1ZQE - chains T and A of the 3 polymer chains in the assembly; structure by X-ray diffraction, 3.70 A resolution.

[Chain T]
Molecule: 8-nt DNA strand
Sequence (8 nucleotides; row label = number of the first residue in the row):
     1 CATTAGAA

[Chain A]
Protein: Protein (DNA polymerase beta (e.c.2.7.7.7))
Source organism: Homo sapiens
UniProtKB: P06746 (DPOB_HUMAN); residues 2-335 here correspond to UniProt positions 1-334 (UniProt number = residue number - 1)
Sequence (335 residues; numbered 1 to 335; the number before each row is that of its first residue):
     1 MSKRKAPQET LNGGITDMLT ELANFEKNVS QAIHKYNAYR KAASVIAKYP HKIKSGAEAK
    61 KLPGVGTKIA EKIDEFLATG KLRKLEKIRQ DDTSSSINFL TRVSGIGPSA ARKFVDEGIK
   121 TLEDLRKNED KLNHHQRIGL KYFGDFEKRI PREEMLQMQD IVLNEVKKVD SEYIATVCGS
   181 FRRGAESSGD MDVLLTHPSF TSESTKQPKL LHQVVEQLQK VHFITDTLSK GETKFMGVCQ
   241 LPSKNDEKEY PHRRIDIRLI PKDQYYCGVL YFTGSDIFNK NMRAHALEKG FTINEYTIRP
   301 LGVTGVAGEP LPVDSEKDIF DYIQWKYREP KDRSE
Not modelled in the structure: 1-8
Metal / ion sites: chromium ion: Ile-106 (shared with 1 residue of chain P)
Curated features (UniProtKB/Swiss-Prot):
  - binding site (K(+)): Lys-61
  - binding site (Na(+)): Lys-61

[Chain T / chain A interface]
Contacting residue pairs (12):
  DA2(T) with Tyr-296(A), sugar contact
  DT3(T) with Thr-233(A), phosphate contact; Lys-234(A), phosphate contact
  DT4(T) with Ser-229(A), hydrogen bond to the phosphate; Lys-230(A), phosphate contact; Gly-231(A), phosphate contact; Glu-232(A), hydrogen bond to the phosphate; Thr-233(A), hydrogen bond to the phosphate; Lys-234(A), hydrogen bond to the phosphate
  DA5(T) with Ser-229(A), sugar contact; Lys-230(A), phosphate contact
  DG6(T) with Asn-133(A), hydrogen bond to the phosphate
Other interface residues (no listed pair), chain A (10 interface residues in all): His-134, Leu-228

[Overview]
5 residues of chain T face 10 of chain A across their interface, with 5 hydrogen bonds. Polar contacts include
DT4(T)/Ser-229(A), DT4(T)/Glu-232(A) and DT4(T)/Thr-233(A). UniProt lists K+-binding residue Lys-61(A) and
Na+-binding residue Lys-61(A) on chain A.
Here chain T is an 8-nt DNA strand and chain A is Protein (DNA polymerase beta (e.c.2.7.7.7)) (Homo sapiens).
Entry 1ZQE (DNA polymerase beta (pol B) (e.c.2.7.7.7) complexed with seven base pairs of DNA; soaked in the
...) was determined by X-ray diffraction (same publication as 1ZQA, 1ZQB, 1ZQC, 1ZQD, 1ZQG, 1ZQH and 28
further entries).
